3I4Z - chains A and B; structure by X-ray diffraction, 1.76 A resolution.

Chain A (and B):
Molecule: Tryptophan dimethylallyltransferase
From: Aspergillus fumigatus
Notes: EC 2.5.1.34; chain B of this document is another copy of the same molecule, construct and numbering; everything in this record applies to it too
UniProt: Q50EL0 (DMAW_ASPFU); residue numbers follow UniProt; this construct covers 1-459
Amino-acid sequence (465 residues; row label = number of the first residue in the row; numbers below 1 keep their minus sign (Gly-5 is residue -5)):
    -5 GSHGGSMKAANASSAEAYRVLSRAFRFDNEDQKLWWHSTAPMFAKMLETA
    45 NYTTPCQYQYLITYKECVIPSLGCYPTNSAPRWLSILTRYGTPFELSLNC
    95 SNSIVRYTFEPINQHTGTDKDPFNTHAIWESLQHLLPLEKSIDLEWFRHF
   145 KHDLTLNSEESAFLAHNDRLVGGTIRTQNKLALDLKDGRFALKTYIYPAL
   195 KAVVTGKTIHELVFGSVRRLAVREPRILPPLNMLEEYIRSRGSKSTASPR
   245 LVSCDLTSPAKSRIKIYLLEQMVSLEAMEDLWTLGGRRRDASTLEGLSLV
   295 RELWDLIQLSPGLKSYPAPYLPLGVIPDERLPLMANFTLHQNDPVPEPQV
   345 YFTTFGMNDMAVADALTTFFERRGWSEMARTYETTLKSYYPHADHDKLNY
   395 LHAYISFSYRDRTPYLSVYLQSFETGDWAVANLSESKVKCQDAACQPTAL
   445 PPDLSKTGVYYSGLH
Unresolved in the structure: -5 to 0, 426-445, 459 (chain B: -5 to 2, 424-459)
Sequence notes: expression tag (-5 to 0)
Small-molecule neighbours:
  - 1,3-butanediol (BU2), molecule 1: Met40, Thr43, Leu92, Met372, Thr375, Tyr376, Thr379, Leu380, Tyr383, Leu414
  - 1,3-butanediol (BU2), molecule 2: Ile80, Tyr191, Arg244, Leu245, Tyr310, Met328
  - 1,3-butanediol (BU2), molecule 3: Ile80, Leu81, Thr82, Arg83, Glu89, Leu325, Thr347, Phe349, Ala397, Tyr398
  - 1,3-butanediol (BU2), molecule 4: Tyr84, Leu317, Gly318, Val319, Ile320, Tyr394, Gln415, Phe417
  - 1,3-butanediol (BU2), molecule 5: Leu263, Leu325, Pro326, Leu327, Met328, Tyr345, Thr347, Tyr398
  - 1,3-butanediol (BU2), molecule 6: Ala312, Leu315, Val319, Ile320, Pro321, Asp322, Glu323
What the authors report for this chain:
  - mutagenesis - K187E, R257G, K259E: decreased catalytic activity (citing earlier work)
  - mutagenesis - R100D, R100Q, K174E, K174Q: decreased catalytic activity
  - mutagenesis - E89A: abolished catalytic activity
  - specificity-determining residues: Lys174 (proposed by the authors, not directly observed)

How chain A and chain B interact:
Residue-residue contacts - 43 pairs, chain A then chain B:
  Arg163(A) - Arg324(B)  hydrogen bond (backbone-side chain)
  Arg163(A) - Asn352(B)
  Val165(A) - Asp322(B)
  Gly166(A) - Asn393(B)
  Gly167(A) - Ile320(B)
  Gly167(A) - Pro321(B)  hydrogen bond (backbone-backbone)
  Gly167(A) - Asp322(B)
  Gly167(A) - Asn393(B)
  Thr168(A) - Asp322(B)  hydrogen bond
  Ser309(A) - Tyr310(B)
  Ser309(A) - Pro311(B)
  Ser309(A) - Ala312(B)
  Ser309(A) - Pro313(B)
  Tyr310(A) - Ala312(B)
  Ala312(A) - Ala312(B)
  Ala312(A) - Leu315(B)  hydrophobic
  Ala312(A) - Pro316(B)
  Pro313(A) - Val319(B)
  Pro313(A) - Ile320(B)
  Pro313(A) - Asp322(B)
  Tyr314(A) - Gly318(B)
  Tyr314(A) - Val319(B)
  Leu315(A) - Pro316(B)  hydrophobic
  Pro316(A) - Pro316(B)
  Pro316(A) - Leu317(B)
  Pro316(A) - Val319(B)
  Val319(A) - Asn72(B)
  Asp322(A) - Leu78(B)
  Asp322(A) - Tyr314(B)  hydrogen bond
  Pro446(A) - Ser73(B)
  Pro446(A) - Pro75(B)
  Leu448(A) - Asn72(B)
  Leu448(A) - Ser73(B)
  Leu448(A) - Ala74(B)
  Leu448(A) - Pro75(B)
  Thr451(A) - Pro75(B)
  Gly452(A) - Leu78(B)
  Val453(A) - Gly166(B)
  Val453(A) - Gly167(B)  hydrogen bond (backbone-backbone)
  Val453(A) - Thr168(B)
  Val453(A) - Ile169(B)  hydrophobic
  Tyr454(A) - Gly166(B)
  Tyr454(A) - Gly167(B)
Also at the interface, not in a pair above, chain A (22 interface residues in all): Leu164, Pro311

Summary:
Chain A and chain B form an interface of 22 and 25 residues respectively; the contacts include 5 hydrogen
bonds. Polar pairs include Arg163(A)-Arg324(B), Thr168(A)-Asp322(B) and Asp322(A)-Tyr314(B). The paper reports
that K187E, R257G and K259E of chain A, among others, reduce catalytic activity; the specificity determinant
Lys174(A); 8 substitutions were tested in all.
Both chains are Tryptophan dimethylallyltransferase (Aspergillus fumigatus). Entry 3I4Z (Crystal structure of
the dimethylallyl tryptophan synthase FgaPT2 from Aspergillus fumigatus) was determined by X-ray diffraction
together with 3I4X from the same study.
